Entry 3U1O (X-ray diffraction, 2.49 A resolution); this record covers chain A.

Chain A:
Protein: De Novo design cysteine esterase ECH19
Organism: synthetic construct
Chain sequence (419 residues; numbered 1 to 419; the number before each row is that of its first residue):
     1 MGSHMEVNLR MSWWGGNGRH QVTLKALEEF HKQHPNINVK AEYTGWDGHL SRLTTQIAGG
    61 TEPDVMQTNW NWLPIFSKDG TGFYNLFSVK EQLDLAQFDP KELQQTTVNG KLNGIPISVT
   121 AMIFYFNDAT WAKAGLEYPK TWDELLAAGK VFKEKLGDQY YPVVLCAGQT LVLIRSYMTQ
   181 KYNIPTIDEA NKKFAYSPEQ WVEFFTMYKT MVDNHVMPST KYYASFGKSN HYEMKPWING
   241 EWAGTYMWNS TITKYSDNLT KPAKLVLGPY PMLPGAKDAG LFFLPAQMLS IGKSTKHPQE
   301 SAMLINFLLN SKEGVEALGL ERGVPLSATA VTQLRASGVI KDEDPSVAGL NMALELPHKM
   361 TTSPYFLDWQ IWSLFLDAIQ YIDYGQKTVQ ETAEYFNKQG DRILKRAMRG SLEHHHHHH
Unresolved in the structure: 1, 413-419
Modified residues: Mse1 (selenomethionine); Mse5, Mse11, Mse66, Mse122, Mse178, Mse207, Mse211, Mse217, Mse234, Mse247, Mse272, Mse288, Mse303, Mse352, Mse360, Mse408 (selenomethionine; parent Met)
Metal / ion sites: Na+ site 1 near Ser3 (its only coordinating residue here); Na+ site 2: Gln180, Asn183; Na+ site 3: Val315, Gly319

Overview:
Gln180 and Asn183 coordinate Na+ site 2. Val315 and Gly319 form the Na+ site 3.
Chain A is De Novo design cysteine esterase ECH19 (synthetic construct); the structure, THREE DIMENSIONAL
STRUCTURE OF DE NOVO DESIGNED CYSTEINE ESTERASE ECH19, Northeast Structural Genomics Consortium Target OR49,
was determined by X-ray diffraction together with 3U1V, 3UAK and 3U13 from the same study.
